6UW7 - chains B and A; structure by X-ray diffraction, 2.34 A resolution.

# Chain B (and A)
Protein: Phosphoenolpyruvate transferase
Source organism: Mycolicibacterium smegmatis (strain ATCC 700084 / mc(2)155)
Notes: EC 2.7.8.28; chain A of this document is another copy of the same molecule, construct and numbering; everything in this record applies to it too
Reference sequence: A0QTG2 (FBIA_MYCS2); residue numbers follow UniProt; this construct covers 1-327
Chain sequence (327 residues; row label = number of the first residue in the row):
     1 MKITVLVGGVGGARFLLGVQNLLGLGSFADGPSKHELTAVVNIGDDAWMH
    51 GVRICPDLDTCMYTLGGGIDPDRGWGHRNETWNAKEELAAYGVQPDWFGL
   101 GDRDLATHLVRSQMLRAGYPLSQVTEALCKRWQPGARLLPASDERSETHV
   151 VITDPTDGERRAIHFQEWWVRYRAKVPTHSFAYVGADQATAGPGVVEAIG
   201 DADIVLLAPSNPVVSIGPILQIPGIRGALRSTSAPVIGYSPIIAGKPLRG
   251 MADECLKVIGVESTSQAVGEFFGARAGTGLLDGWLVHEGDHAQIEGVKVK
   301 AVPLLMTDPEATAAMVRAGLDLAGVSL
Unresolved in the structure: 244-251, 327 (chain A: 70-75, 94-99, 327)
Curated features (UniProtKB/Swiss-Prot):
  - binding site (7,8-didemethyl-8-hydroxy-5-deazariboflavin): D59
Metal / ion sites: Ca2+ site 1: G92 (shared with D157(A), G245(A) of chain A); Ca2+ site 2: E144, Q188 (shared with L248(A), G250(A) of chain A)
Residues lining bound ligands: QMD (2-[oxidanyl-[(2R,3S,4S)-2,3,4-tris(oxidanyl)-5-[2,4,8-tris(oxidanylidene)-1,9-dihydropyrimido[4,5-b]quinolin-10-yl]pentoxy]phosphoryl]oxyprop-2-enoic acid): G8, G9, V10, G11, D45, I54, P56, D57, W75, W97, F98, G99, D104, H108, F165, Q166, W169, V170, R173, S210, N211, S215

# Chain B / chain A interface
Contacting residue pairs (43; chain B residue first):
  H50(B) with L109(A); Q113(A)
  G51(B) with Q113(A)
  M62(B) with Y91(A)
  H77(B) with E87(A), salt bridge
  T81(B) with N83(A), hydrogen bond; D102(A)
  N83(B) with T81(A), hydrogen bond; R103(A), hydrogen bond
  A84(B) with D102(A); A106(A)
  E86(B) with R103(A), salt bridge
  E87(B) with R103(A), salt bridge; A106(A); R131(A), salt bridge; W132(A)
  L88(B) with A106(A); V110(A), hydrophobic
  A90(B) with R131(A)
  Y91(B) with T107(A), hydrogen bond; L128(A), hydrophobic; R131(A); W132(A), hydrogen bond
  D102(B) with T81(A); A84(A); D102(A)
  R103(B) with N83(A), hydrogen bond; E86(A), salt bridge; E87(A), salt bridge
  A106(B) with A84(A); E87(A); L88(A), hydrophobic
  T107(B) with Y91(A), hydrogen bond
  L109(B) with H50(A)
  V110(B) with L88(A), hydrophobic
  Q113(B) with H50(A); G51(A)
  R116(B) with R116(A)
  L128(B) with Y91(A), hydrophobic
  R131(B) with E87(A), salt bridge; A90(A); Y91(A)
  W132(B) with Y91(A), hydrogen bond
Interface residues without a listed pair, chain B (27 interface residues in all): V52, Y63, V93, L105
Interface residues without a listed pair, chain A (26 interface residues in all): V52, M62, Y63, H77, L105

# Overview
Chain B and chain A form an interface of 27 and 26 residues respectively, with 8 hydrogen bonds and 7 salt
bridges. Polar pairs include H77(B)-E87(A), E86(B)-R103(A) and E87(B)-R103(A). Bound to chain B: compound QMD.
From UniProt: residue binding 7,8-didemethyl-8-hydroxy-5-deazariboflavin D59(B) on chain B.
Both chains are Phosphoenolpyruvate transferase (Mycolicibacterium smegmatis (strain ATCC 700084 / mc(2)155)).
Entry 6UW7 (The crystal structure of FbiA from Mycobacterium smegmatis, Dehydro-F420-0 bound form) was
determined by X-ray diffraction together with 6UVX, 6UW1, 6UW3 and 6UW5 from the same study.
